Entry 8GZN (electron microscopy, 3.60 A resolution); this record covers chains J and L of the 13 polymer chains in the assembly.

[Chain J]
Name: Immunoglobulin J chain
From: Homo sapiens
Reference sequence: P01591 (IGJ_HUMAN); residues 1-136 here correspond to UniProt positions 24-159 (UniProt number = residue number + 23)
Sequence (136 residues; each row starts with the number of its first residue):
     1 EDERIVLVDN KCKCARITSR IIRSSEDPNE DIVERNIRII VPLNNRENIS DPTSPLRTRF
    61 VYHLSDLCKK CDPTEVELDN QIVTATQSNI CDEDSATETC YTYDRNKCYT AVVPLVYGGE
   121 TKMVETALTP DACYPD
Not modelled in the structure: 1-2, 70-97
UniProt features mapped onto this chain:
  - glycosylation: Asn48 (N-linked (GlcNAc...) (complex) asparagine)
Disulfides: Cys12-Cys100, Cys108-Cys133

[Chain L]
Name: Immunoglobulin heavy constant mu
From: Homo sapiens
Reference sequence: P01871 (IGHM_HUMAN); residues 124-576 here correspond to UniProt positions 1-453 (UniProt number = residue number - 123)
Sequence (453 residues; numbered 124 to 576; the number before each row is that of its first residue):
   124 GSASAPTLFP LVSCENSPSD TSSVAVGCLA QDFLPDSITF SWKYKNNSDI SSTRGFPSVL
   184 RGGKYAATSQ VLLPSKDVMQ GTDEHVVCKV QHPNGNKEKN VPLPVIAELP PKVSVFVPPR
   244 DGFFGNPRKS KLICQATGFS PRQIQVSWLR EGKQVGSGVT TDQVQAEAKE SGPTTYKVTS
   304 TLTIKESDWL GQSMFTCRVD HRGLTFQQNA SSMCVPDQDT AIRVFAIPPS FASIFLTKST
   364 KLTCLVTDLT TYDSVTISWT RQNGEAVKTH TNISESHPNA TFSAVGEASI CEDDWNSGER
   424 FTCTVTHTDL PSPLKQTISR PKGVALHRPD VYLLPPAREQ LNLRESATIT CLVTGFSPAD
   484 VFVQWMQRGQ PLSPEKYVTS APMPEPQAPG RYFAHSILTV SEEEWNTGET YTCVVAHEAL
   544 PNRVTERTVD KSTGKPTLYN VSLVMSDTAG TCY
Not modelled in the structure: 124-448, 521
UniProt features mapped onto this chain:
  - glycosylation (N-linked (GlcNAc...) asparagine): Asn169 (complex), Asn332 (complex), Asn395, Asn402
Disulfides: Cys474-Cys536

[How chain J and chain L interact]
Cross-chain cystine bridges: Cys14(J)-Cys575(L)
Residue-residue contacts (60):
  Ile5(J) with Ser555(L)
  Lys11(J) with Cys575(L)
  Cys14(J) with Cys575(L), disulfide
  Ile21(J) with Lys554(L)
  Arg23(J) with Asn529(L), hydrogen bond (side chain-backbone); Thr530(L)
  Pro28(J) with Arg467(L)
  Asn29(J) with Arg467(L), hydrogen bond; Glu525(L), hydrogen bond; Glu526(L); Asn529(L); Lys554(L), hydrogen bond (backbone-side chain)
  Glu30(J) with Arg461(L), salt bridge; Leu464(L); Asn465(L), hydrogen bond (side chain-backbone)
  Asp31(J) with Asn529(L); Lys554(L), salt bridge
  Ile32(J) with Thr560(L)
  Val33(J) with Ser555(L); Lys558(L); Pro559(L); Thr560(L), hydrogen bond (backbone-backbone); Leu561(L), hydrogen bond (backbone-backbone)
  Glu34(J) with Leu561(L); Tyr562(L); Asn563(L), hydrogen bond
  Arg35(J) with Leu561(L); Tyr562(L); Val564(L)
  Asn36(J) with Tyr562(L); Asn563(L), hydrogen bond
  Ile37(J) with Val564(L), hydrophobic; Ser565(L), hydrogen bond (backbone-backbone); Leu566(L)
  Arg38(J) with Ser565(L); Val567(L)
  Ile39(J) with Val567(L)
  Ile40(J) with Val567(L), hydrophobic; Ala572(L), hydrophobic; Tyr576(L)
  Val41(J) with Met568(L), hydrophobic; Ser569(L); Ala572(L)
  Pro42(J) with Ser569(L); Asp570(L); Ala572(L), hydrophobic; Gly573(L)
  Leu43(J) with Met568(L), hydrophobic; Ser569(L); Asp570(L)
  Asn44(J) with Asp570(L), hydrogen bond; Ala572(L)
  Asn45(J) with Gly573(L)
  Thr102(J) with Gly573(L), hydrogen bond (side chain-backbone); Thr574(L), hydrogen bond (side chain-backbone); Cys575(L), hydrogen bond (side chain-backbone)
  Tyr103(J) with Gly573(L), hydrogen bond (backbone-backbone); Thr574(L)
  Arg105(J) with Thr574(L), hydrogen bond (side chain-backbone); Cys575(L), hydrogen bond (side chain-backbone)
Interface residues without a listed pair, chain J (27 interface residues in all): Arg16
Interface residues without a listed pair, chain L (29 interface residues in all): Gly557

[Overview]
The interface between chain J and chain L involves 27 residues on one side and 29 on the other; the contacts
include 1 disulfide bond, 17 hydrogen bonds and 2 salt bridges. Polar pairs include Glu30(J)-Arg461(L),
Asp31(J)-Lys554(L) and Arg23(J)-Asn529(L).
Chain J is Immunoglobulin J chain and chain L is Immunoglobulin heavy constant mu, both from Homo sapiens; the
structure, IgM-var2CSA complex, was determined by electron microscopy.
